1XO0 - chains A and B of the 4 polymer chains in the assembly; structure by X-ray diffraction, 2.00 A resolution.

# Chain A (and B)
Molecule: Recombinase CRE
From: Enterobacteria phage P1
Notes: chain B of this document is another copy of the same molecule, construct and numbering; everything in this record applies to it too
Reference sequence: P06956 (RECR_BPP1); residue numbers follow UniProt; this construct covers 20-343
Sequence (324 residues; each row starts with the number of its first residue):
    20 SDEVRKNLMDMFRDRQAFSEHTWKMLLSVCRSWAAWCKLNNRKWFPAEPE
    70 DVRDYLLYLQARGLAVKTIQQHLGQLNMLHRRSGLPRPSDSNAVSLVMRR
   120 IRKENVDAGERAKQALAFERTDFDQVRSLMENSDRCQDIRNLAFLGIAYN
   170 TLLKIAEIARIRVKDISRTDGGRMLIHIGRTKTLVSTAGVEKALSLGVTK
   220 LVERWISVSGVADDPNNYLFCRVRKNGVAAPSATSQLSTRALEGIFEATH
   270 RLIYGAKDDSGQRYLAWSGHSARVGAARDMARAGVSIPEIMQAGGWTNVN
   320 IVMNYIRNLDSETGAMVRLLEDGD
Not modelled in the structure: 342-343
Construct notes: engineered mutation Lys-173 (Arg in P06956)
UniProt features mapped onto this chain:
  - active site: His-289, Arg-292, Trp-315, Tyr-324 (O-(3'-phospho-DNA)-tyrosine intermediate)

# Chain A / chain B interface
Contacting residue pairs - 76 pairs, chain A then chain B:
  Lys-25(A) / Glu-69(B)  salt bridge
  Asn-26(A) / Asn-111(B)  hydrogen bond
  Asp-29(A) / Glu-69(B)
  Asp-29(A) / Asn-111(B)
  Asp-29(A) / Ala-112(B)
  Asp-29(A) / Leu-115(B)
  Met-30(A) / Asn-111(B)
  Met-30(A) / Leu-115(B)  hydrophobic
  Arg-32(A) / Glu-69(B)  salt bridge
  Arg-32(A) / Arg-72(B)
  Arg-32(A) / Ala-112(B)
  Arg-32(A) / Arg-119(B)
  Asp-33(A) / Arg-72(B)  salt bridge
  Asp-33(A) / Ala-112(B)
  Asp-33(A) / Leu-115(B)
  Asp-33(A) / Val-116(B)
  Asp-33(A) / Arg-119(B)  salt bridge
  Gln-35(A) / Arg-119(B)
  Gln-35(A) / Lys-122(B)
  Gln-35(A) / Glu-123(B)  hydrogen bond
  Ala-36(A) / Leu-115(B)
  Ala-36(A) / Arg-118(B)  hydrogen bond (backbone-side chain)
  Ala-36(A) / Arg-119(B)
  Ala-36(A) / Lys-122(B)
  Phe-37(A) / Leu-115(B)  hydrophobic
  Phe-37(A) / Arg-118(B)
  Phe-37(A) / Lys-122(B)
  Ser-38(A) / Lys-122(B)
  Arg-101(A) / Asn-111(B)  hydrogen bond (backbone-side chain)
  Arg-101(A) / Ser-114(B)  hydrogen bond
  Arg-101(A) / Leu-115(B)
  Arg-139(A) / Leu-338(B)  hydrogen bond (side chain-backbone)
  Arg-139(A) / Leu-339(B)
  Arg-139(A) / Asp-341(B)  hydrogen bond (side chain-backbone)
  Tyr-168(A) / Met-335(B)  hydrophobic
  Tyr-168(A) / Leu-339(B)  hydrophobic
  Asn-169(A) / Met-335(B)
  Asn-169(A) / Leu-339(B)
  Leu-171(A) / Met-335(B)  hydrophobic
  Arg-192(A) / Glu-340(B)  salt bridge
  Arg-199(A) / Asp-329(B)  salt bridge
  Thr-200(A) / Arg-130(B)  hydrogen bond (backbone-side chain)
  Lys-201(A) / Val-125(B)
  Thr-202(A) / Arg-130(B)  hydrogen bond (backbone-side chain)
  Leu-203(A) / Val-85(B)  hydrophobic
  Leu-203(A) / Val-125(B)  hydrophobic
  Leu-203(A) / Glu-129(B)
  Leu-203(A) / Arg-130(B)
  Leu-203(A) / Ala-131(B)  hydrogen bond (backbone-backbone)
  Val-204(A) / Asn-323(B)
  Val-204(A) / Arg-326(B)
  Ser-205(A) / Arg-130(B)  hydrogen bond
  Ser-205(A) / Arg-326(B)
  Thr-206(A) / Arg-326(B)
  Thr-206(A) / Asn-327(B)  hydrogen bond
  Val-209(A) / Asp-329(B)
  Glu-210(A) / Glu-331(B)
  Lys-211(A) / Glu-331(B)
  Ala-212(A) / Glu-331(B)  hydrogen bond (backbone-side chain)
  Ala-212(A) / Val-336(B)
  Leu-213(A) / Val-336(B)
  Ser-214(A) / Val-336(B)
  Ser-214(A) / Leu-339(B)
  Ser-214(A) / Glu-340(B)
  Leu-215(A) / Glu-340(B)  hydrogen bond (backbone-side chain)
  Ala-295(A) / Met-335(B)  hydrophobic
  Met-299(A) / Met-335(B)  hydrophobic
  Ala-302(A) / Leu-338(B)  hydrophobic
  Glu-308(A) / Thr-332(B)  hydrogen bond
  Glu-308(A) / Ala-334(B)
  Glu-308(A) / Arg-337(B)  salt bridge
  Gln-311(A) / Asp-329(B)  hydrogen bond
  Gln-311(A) / Ser-330(B)  hydrogen bond (side chain-backbone)
  Gln-311(A) / Glu-331(B)
  Gln-311(A) / Thr-332(B)  hydrogen bond
  Thr-316(A) / Met-322(B)
Other interface residues (no listed pair), chain A (44 interface residues in all): Phe-142, Ala-207, Gly-216, Val-217, Asp-298, Val-304, Met-310
Other interface residues (no listed pair), chain B (33 interface residues in all): Lys-86

# In short
44 residues of chain A and 33 residues of chain B are in contact; the contacts include 18 hydrogen bonds and 7
salt bridges. Polar pairs include Lys-25(A)/Glu-69(B), Arg-32(A)/Glu-69(B) and Asp-33(A)/Arg-72(B). From
UniProt: 4 active-site residues on chain A.
Chain A and chain B are both Recombinase CRE (Enterobacteria phage P1); the structure, High resolution
structure of the holliday junction intermediate in cre-loxp site-specific recombination, was determined by
X-ray diffraction (same publication as 1XNS).
